6SF6 - chains L and C of the 3 polymer chains in the assembly; structure by X-ray diffraction, 1.90 A resolution.

Chain L:
Name: COMP-reactive monoclonal antibody 15A Fab fragment, light chain
From: Mus musculus
Notes: antibody fragment or engineered binder
Amino-acid sequence (219 residues; each row starts with the number of its first residue):
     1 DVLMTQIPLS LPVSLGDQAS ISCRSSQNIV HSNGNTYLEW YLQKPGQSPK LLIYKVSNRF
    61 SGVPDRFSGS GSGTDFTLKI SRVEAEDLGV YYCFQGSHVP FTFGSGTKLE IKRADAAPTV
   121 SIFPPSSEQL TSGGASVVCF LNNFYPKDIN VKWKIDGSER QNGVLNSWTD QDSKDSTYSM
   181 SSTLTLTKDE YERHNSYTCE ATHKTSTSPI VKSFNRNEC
Unresolved in the structure: 217-219
Cystine bridges: Cys-23/Cys-93, Cys-139/Cys-199

Chain C:
Name: P6 epitope of cartilage oligomeric matrix protein (COMP)
Amino-acid sequence (19 residues; row label = number of the first residue in the row):
   234 PSPCHEKADC ILERDGSRS
Unresolved in the structure: 234-241
Modified residues: Cys-243 (S-hydroxycysteine; CSO)

Chain L / chain C interface:
Contacting residue pairs (4; chain L residue first):
  His-31(L) / Arg-247(C)  hydrogen bond (side chain-backbone)
  Gly-96(L) / Arg-247(C)  hydrogen bond (backbone-side chain)
  Val-99(L) / Asp-248(C)
  Phe-101(L) / Arg-247(C)
Also at the interface, not in a pair above, chain C (4 interface residues in all): Glu-246, Gly-249

Summary:
Chain L and chain C each contribute 4 residues to their interface; the contacts include 2 hydrogen bonds.
Polar contacts include His-31(L)/Arg-247(C) and Gly-96(L)/Arg-247(C).
Chain L is COMP-reactive monoclonal antibody 15A Fab fragment, light chain (Mus musculus) and chain C is P6
epitope of cartilage oligomeric matrix protein (COMP); the structure, Crystal structure of the mAb 15A in
complex with COMP-epitope P6, was determined by X-ray diffraction.
